8V6H - chains C and E of the 6 polymer chains in the assembly; structure by electron microscopy, 11.11 A resolution (very low resolution: no residue pairs are listed; an interface is given only as per-side residue counts).

Chain C:
Molecule: DNA primase large subunit
Organism: Xenopus laevis
UniProt: A0A1L8G3G3 (A0A1L8G3G3_XENLA); numbering as in UniProt (aligned over 1-513)
Chain sequence (513 residues; numbered 1 to 513; the number before each row is that of its first residue):
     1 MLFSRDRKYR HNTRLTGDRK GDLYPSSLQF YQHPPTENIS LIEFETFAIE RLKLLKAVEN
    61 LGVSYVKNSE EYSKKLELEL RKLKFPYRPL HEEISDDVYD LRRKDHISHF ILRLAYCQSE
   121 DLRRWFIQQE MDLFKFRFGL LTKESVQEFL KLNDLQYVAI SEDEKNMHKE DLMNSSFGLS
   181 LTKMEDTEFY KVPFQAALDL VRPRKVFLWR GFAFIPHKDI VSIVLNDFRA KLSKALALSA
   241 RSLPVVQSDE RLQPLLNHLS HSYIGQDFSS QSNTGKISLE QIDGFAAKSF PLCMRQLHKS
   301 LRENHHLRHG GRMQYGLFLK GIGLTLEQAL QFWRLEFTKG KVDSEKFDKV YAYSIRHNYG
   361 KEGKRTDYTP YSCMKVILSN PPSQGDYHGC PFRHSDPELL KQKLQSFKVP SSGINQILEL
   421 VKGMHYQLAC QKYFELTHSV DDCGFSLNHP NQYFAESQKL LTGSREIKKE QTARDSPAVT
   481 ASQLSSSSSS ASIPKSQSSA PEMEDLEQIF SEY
Not modelled in the structure: 1-15, 265-276, 463-513
Ion coordination: 4Fe-4S cluster Fe: Cys293, Cys373, Cys390, Cys430
Ligand contacts: 4Fe-4S cluster (SF4): Pro291, Leu292, Cys293, Cys373, Val376, Cys390, Pro391, Phe392, Tyr426, Gln427, Cys430, Leu447, Pro450

Chain E:
Molecule: DNA template
Sequence (50 nucleotides; row label = number of the first residue in the row):
     1 TGTATGTATG TATGTCGCTA AGTTCACGCA GTATCCTGTA TGTATGTATG
Not modelled in the structure: 1-23, 40-50

Chain C / chain E interface:
At this resolution (11 A) residue pairs are not listed: 13 residues of chain C and 6 of chain E lie at the interface.

Overview:
13 residues of chain C and 6 residues of chain E are in contact. Bound to chain C: 4Fe-4S cluster. The 4Fe-4S
cluster Fe site is built by Cys293(C), Cys373(C), Cys390(C) and Cys430(C).
Chain C is DNA primase large subunit (Xenopus laevis) and chain E is DNA template; the structure, DNA
initiation complex (configuration 2) of Xenopus laevis DNA polymerase alpha-primase, was determined by
electron microscopy, deposited together with 8G99, 8G9F, 8G9L, 8G9N, 8G9O, 8UCU and 8 further entries.
